6AMU - chains C and D of the 5 polymer chains in the assembly; structure by X-ray diffraction, 2.15 A resolution.

Chain C:
Molecule: Met-met-trp-asp-arg-gly-leu-gly-met-met
Amino-acid sequence (10 residues; row label = number of the first residue in the row):
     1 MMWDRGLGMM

Chain D:
Molecule: DMF5 TCR alpha chain
Organism: Homo sapiens
Amino-acid sequence (197 residues; numbered 2 to 198; the number before each row is that of its first residue):
     2 EVEQNSGPLSVPEGAIASLNCTYSDRGSQSFFWYRQYSGKSPELIMFIYS
    52 NGDKEDGRFTAQLNKASQYVSLLIRDSQPSDSATYLCAVNFGGGKLIFGQ
   102 GTELSVKPNIQNPDPAVYQLRDSKSSDKSVCLFTDFDSQTNVSQSKDSDV
   152 YITDKCVLDMRSMDFKSNSAVAWSNKSDFACANAFNNSIIPEDTFFP
Unresolved in the structure: 126-127
Disulfides: Cys-22/Cys-88, Cys-132/Cys-182

Interface between chain C and chain D:
Contacting residue pairs - 8 pairs, chain C then chain D:
  Met-1(C) / Gly-28(D)
  Met-1(C) / Gln-30(D)
  Met-2(C) / Gln-30(D)  hydrogen bond (backbone-side chain)
  Trp-3(C) / Gln-30(D)
  Asp-4(C) / Gln-30(D)  hydrogen bond (backbone-side chain)
  Asp-4(C) / Asn-91(D)
  Asp-4(C) / Gly-93(D)  hydrogen bond (side chain-backbone)
  Asp-4(C) / Gly-94(D)  hydrogen bond (side chain-backbone)
Other interface residues (no listed pair), chain D (7 interface residues in all): Phe-92, Gly-95

In short:
Chain C and chain D form an interface of 4 and 7 residues respectively; the contacts include 4 hydrogen bonds.
Polar pairs include Met-2(C)/Gln-30(D), Asp-4(C)/Gln-30(D) and Asp-4(C)/Gly-93(D).
Chain C is Met-met-trp-asp-arg-gly-leu-gly-met-met and chain D is DMF5 TCR alpha chain (Homo sapiens); the
structure, Crystal structure of DMF5 TCR bound to HLA-A2 presenting synthetic peptide MMWDRGLGMM, was
determined by X-ray diffraction.
